Entry 6IMK (X-ray diffraction, 2.50 A resolution); this record covers chains A and E of the 4 polymer chains in the assembly.

== Chain A ==
Molecule: DNA ligase
From: African swine fever virus
UniProt: A0A0A1E0U0 (A0A0A1E0U0_ASF); residue numbers follow UniProt; this construct covers 1-419
Chain sequence (420 residues; each row starts with the number of its first residue; numbering starts at 0):
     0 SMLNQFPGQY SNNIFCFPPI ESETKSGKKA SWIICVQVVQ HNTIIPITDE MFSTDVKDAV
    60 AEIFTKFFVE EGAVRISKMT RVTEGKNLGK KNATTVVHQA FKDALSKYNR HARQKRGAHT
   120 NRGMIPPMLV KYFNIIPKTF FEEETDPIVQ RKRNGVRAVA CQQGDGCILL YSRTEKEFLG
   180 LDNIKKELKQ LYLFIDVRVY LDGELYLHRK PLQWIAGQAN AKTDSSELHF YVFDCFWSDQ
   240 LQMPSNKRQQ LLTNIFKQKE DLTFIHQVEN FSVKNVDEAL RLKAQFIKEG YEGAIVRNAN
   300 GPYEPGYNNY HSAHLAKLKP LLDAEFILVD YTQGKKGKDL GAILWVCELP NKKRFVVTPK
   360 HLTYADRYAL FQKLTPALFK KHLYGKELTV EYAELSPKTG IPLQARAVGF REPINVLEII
Unresolved in the structure: 117-119, 412-419
Sequence notes: expression tag (0)
From the paper describing this entry:
  - catalytic residues: Lys-151 (by similarity / conservation)
  - mutagenesis - L402R (20-fold), Q403F (600-fold): decreased catalytic activity on DNA-CT
  - mutagenesis - L402R (20-fold), Q403F (600-fold): decreased catalytic activity on DNA-TC
  - mutagenesis - L402R (100-200-fold), Q403F (100-200-fold): decreased catalytic activity on DNA-CG
  - mutagenesis - N153D/L402R/Q403F, N153D/L211F/L402R/Q403F, L402R/Q403F: decreased catalytic activity
  - mutagenesis - L402R (100-200-fold), Q403F (100-200-fold): decreased catalytic activity on DNA-GC and DNA-CG substrates
  - mutagenesis - L402R (40-75-fold), Q403F (40-75-fold): decreased catalytic activity on DNA-AT and DNA-TA substrates

== Chain E ==
Molecule: 10-nt DNA strand
Sequence (10 nucleotides; numbered 13 to 22; the number before each row is that of its first residue):
    13 GTCGGACTGG

== Interface between chain A and chain E ==
Residue-residue contacts (19; chain A residue first):
  Ser-25(A) / DG21(E)  hydrogen bond to the phosphate
  Lys-27(A) / DG21(E)  salt bridge to the phosphate
  Gly-71(A) / DT20(E)  phosphate contact
  Ala-72(A) / DC19(E)  phosphate contact
  Ala-72(A) / DT20(E)  hydrogen bond to the phosphate
  Arg-74(A) / DC19(E)  sugar contact
  Arg-74(A) / DT20(E)  sugar contact
  Arg-172(A) / DG13(E)  salt bridge to the phosphate
  His-310(A) / DG13(E)  salt bridge to the phosphate
  Lys-337(A) / DG16(E)  base contact
  Lys-359(A) / DC15(E)  salt bridge to the phosphate
  His-360(A) / DG16(E)  salt bridge to the phosphate
  Leu-361(A) / DG16(E)  sugar contact
  Thr-362(A) / DG17(E)  phosphate contact
  Tyr-363(A) / DG16(E)  phosphate contact
  Tyr-363(A) / DG17(E)  hydrogen bond to the phosphate
  Gln-403(A) / DG13(E)  sugar contact
  Arg-405(A) / DT14(E)  hydrogen bond to the phosphate
  Arg-405(A) / DC15(E)  salt bridge to the phosphate
Also at the interface, not in a pair above, chain A (19 interface residues in all): Val-68, Phe-132, Lys-316, Glu-390

== In short ==
The interface between chain A and chain E involves 19 residues on one side and 8 on the other, with 4 hydrogen
bonds and 6 salt bridges. Among the polar pairs are Ser-25(A)/DG21(E), Ala-72(A)/DT20(E) and
Tyr-363(A)/DG17(E). From the paper: the catalytic residue Lys-151(A); N153D/L402R/Q403F,
N153D/L211F/L402R/Q403F and L402R/Q403F of chain A reduce catalytic activity; 5 substitutions were tested in
all.
Here chain A is DNA ligase (African swine fever virus) and chain E is a 10-nt DNA strand. Entry 6IMK (The
crystal structure of AsfvLIG:CG complex) was determined by X-ray diffraction (same publication as 6IML and
6IMN).
